PDB entry 4DLP | X-ray diffraction, 2.65 A resolution | chain A

Chain A:
Molecule: Aminoacyl-tRNA synthetase, class I:Aminoacyl-tRNA synthetase, class Ia:Methionyl-tRNA synthetase, class Ia
Organism: Brucella melitensis biovar Abortus 2308
Notes: EC 6.1.1.10
UniProtKB: Q2YQ76 (Q2YQ76_BRUA2); residue numbers follow UniProt; this construct covers 1-515
Amino-acid sequence (536 residues; each row starts with the number of its first residue; numbers below 1 keep their minus sign (Met-20 is residue -20)):
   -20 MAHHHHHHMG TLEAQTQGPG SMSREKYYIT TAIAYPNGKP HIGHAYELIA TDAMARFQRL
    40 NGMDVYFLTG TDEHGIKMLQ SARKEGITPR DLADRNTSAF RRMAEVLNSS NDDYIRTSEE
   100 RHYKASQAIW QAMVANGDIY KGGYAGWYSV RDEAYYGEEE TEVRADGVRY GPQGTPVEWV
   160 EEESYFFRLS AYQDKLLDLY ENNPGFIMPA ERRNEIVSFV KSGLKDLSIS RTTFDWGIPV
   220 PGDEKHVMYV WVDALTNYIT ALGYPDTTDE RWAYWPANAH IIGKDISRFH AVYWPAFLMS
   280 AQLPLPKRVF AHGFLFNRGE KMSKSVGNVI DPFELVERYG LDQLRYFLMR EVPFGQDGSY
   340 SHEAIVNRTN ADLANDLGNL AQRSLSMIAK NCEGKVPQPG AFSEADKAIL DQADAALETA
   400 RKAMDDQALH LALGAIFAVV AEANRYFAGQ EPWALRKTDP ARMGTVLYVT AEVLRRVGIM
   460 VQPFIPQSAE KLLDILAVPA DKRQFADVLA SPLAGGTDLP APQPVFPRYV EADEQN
Unresolved in the structure: -20 to 2, 212-213, 297-308, 510-515
Sequence notes: expression tag (-20 to 0)
Residues lining bound ligands: selenomethionine (MSE): Ala11, Ile12, Ala13, Tyr14, Asp51, Trp230, Ala233, Leu234, Asn236, Tyr237, Ile265, His269
What the authors report for this chain:
  - binding site for selenomethionine: Ile12, Tyr14, Asp51, Trp230, Ala233, Leu234, Asn236, Tyr237

In short:
Bound to chain A: selenomethionine. From the paper: a binding site for selenomethionine at Ile12, Tyr14 and
Asp51 among others.
Chain A is Aminoacyl-tRNA synthetase, class I:Aminoacyl-tRNA synthetase, class Ia:Methionyl-tRNA synthetase,
class Ia (Brucella melitensis biovar Abortus 2308); the structure, Crystal structure of methionyl-tRNA
synthetase MetRS from Brucella melitensis bound to selenomethionine, was determined by X-ray diffraction
together with 5K0S, 5K0T and 4PY2 from the same study.
